4JCY - chains B and D of the 4 polymer chains in the assembly; structure by X-ray diffraction, 1.80 A resolution.

== Chain B ==
Protein: Csp231I C protein
From: Citrobacter sp. RFL231
UniProtKB: Q32WH4 (Q32WH4_9ENTR); residues 1-98 here = UniProt positions 1-98
Chain sequence (98 residues; row label = number of the first residue in the row):
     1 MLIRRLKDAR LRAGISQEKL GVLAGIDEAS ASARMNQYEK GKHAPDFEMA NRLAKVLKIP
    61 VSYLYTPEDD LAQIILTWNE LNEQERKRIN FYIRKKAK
Unresolved in the structure: 93-98
What the authors report for this chain:
  - binding site for the 21-nt DNA strand: Arg10, Gln17, Ser30, Arg34, Asn36, Tyr38, Lys40, Lys42, His43
  - specificity-determining residues: Ser32, Gln37, His43

== Chain D ==
Molecule: 21-nt DNA strand
Sequence (21 nucleotides; each row starts with the number of its first residue):
     1 TTGCTAAGAT TTTCTTAGTT T

== Chain B / chain D interface ==
Pairs across the interface (13; chain B residue first):
  Arg10(B) - DG3(D)  salt bridge to the phosphate
  Ser16(B) - DG3(D)  phosphate contact
  Gln17(B) - DG3(D)  hydrogen bond to the phosphate
  Gln17(B) - DC4(D)  hydrogen bond to the phosphate
  Ser32(B) - DG3(D)  base contact
  Ser32(B) - DC4(D)  hydrogen bond to the base
  Ala33(B) - DT5(D)  base contact
  Asn36(B) - DG3(D)  sugar contact
  Asn36(B) - DC4(D)  hydrogen bond to the phosphate
  Asn36(B) - DT5(D)  base contact
  Gln37(B) - DA6(D)  base contact
  Lys40(B) - DC4(D)  phosphate contact
  Lys40(B) - DT5(D)  phosphate contact
Other interface residues (no listed pair), chain B (10 interface residues in all): Glu39, Lys42
Other interface residues (no listed pair), chain D (6 interface residues in all): DT2, DA7

== Overview ==
10 residues of chain B and 6 residues of chain D are in contact; the contacts include 4 hydrogen bonds and 1
salt bridge. Among the polar pairs are Ser32(B)-DC4(D), Gln17(B)-DG3(D) and Gln17(B)-DC4(D). The paper reports
a binding site for the 21-nt DNA strand at Arg10(B), Gln17(B) and Ser30(B) among others; specificity
determinants Ser32(B), Gln37(B) and His43(B).
Here chain B is Csp231I C protein (Citrobacter sp. RFL231) and chain D is a 21-nt DNA strand. Entry 4JCY
(Crystal structure of the Restriction-Modification Controller Protein C.Csp231I OR operator complex) was
determined by X-ray diffraction, deposited together with 4JQD and 4JCX.
